Entry 1G9Y (X-ray diffraction, 2.05 A resolution); this record covers chains C and A of the 4 polymer chains in the assembly.

Chain C:
Molecule: 24-nt DNA strand
Sequence (24 nucleotides; row label = number of the first residue in the row):
   401 CGAAACTGTCTCACGACGTTTTGC
Ion coordination: Ca2+ site 1: DC414, DG415 (shared with Asp-20(A) of chain A; 1 residue of chain B; 2 residues of chain D); Ca2+ site 2: DC414 (shared with Gly-19(A) of chain A; 1 residue of chain B; 1 residue of chain D); Ca2+ site 3: DG415 (shared with Asp-20(A) of chain A; 1 residue of chain B; 1 residue of chain D)

Chain A:
Protein: DNA endonuclease I-crei
Source organism: Chlamydomonas reinhardtii
Notes: EC 3.1.-.-
UniProtKB: P05725 (DNE1_CHLRE); residue numbers follow UniProt; this construct covers 2-153
Amino-acid sequence (152 residues; row label = number of the first residue in the row):
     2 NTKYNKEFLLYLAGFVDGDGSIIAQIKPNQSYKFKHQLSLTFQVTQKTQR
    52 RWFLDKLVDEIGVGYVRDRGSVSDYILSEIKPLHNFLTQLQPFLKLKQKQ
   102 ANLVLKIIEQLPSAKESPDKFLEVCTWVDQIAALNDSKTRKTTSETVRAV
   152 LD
UniProt features mapped onto this chain:
  - region (Interaction with DNA): Gln-26 to Gln-38, Gln-44 to Gln-47, Arg-68 to Arg-70, Ser-138 to Thr-143
  - binding site (Mg(2+)): Gly-19, Asp-20
Ion coordination: Ca2+ site 1: Gly-19 (shared with 1 residue of chain B; DC414(C) of chain C; 1 residue of chain D); Ca2+ site 2: Asp-20 (shared with 1 residue of chain B; DC414(C), DG415(C) of chain C; 2 residues of chain D)
Reported in the primary citation:
  - Ca2+ coordination: Gly-19, Asp-20
  - catalytic residues: Asp-20
  - catalytic residues: Gln-47, Arg-51, Lys-98 (citing earlier work)

How chain C and chain A interact:
Contacting residue pairs (27; chain C residue first):
  DC401(C) / Ser-32(A)  phosphate contact
  DG402(C) / Ser-32(A)  hydrogen bond to the base
  DG402(C) / Tyr-33(A)  base contact
  DG402(C) / Lys-34(A)  hydrogen bond to the phosphate
  DG402(C) / Lys-116(A)  phosphate contact
  DA403(C) / Tyr-33(A)  hydrogen bond to the base
  DA403(C) / Gln-38(A)  base contact
  DA403(C) / Lys-116(A)  salt bridge to the phosphate
  DA404(C) / Tyr-33(A)  base contact
  DA404(C) / Gln-38(A)  hydrogen bond to the base
  DA404(C) / Ser-79(A)  phosphate contact
  DA404(C) / Glu-80(A)  phosphate contact
  DA404(C) / Ile-81(A)  hydrogen bond to the phosphate
  DA405(C) / Lys-28(A)  base contact
  DA405(C) / Tyr-66(A)  sugar contact
  DA405(C) / Ser-79(A)  phosphate contact
  DA405(C) / Glu-80(A)  phosphate contact
  DC406(C) / Tyr-66(A)  phosphate contact
  DT407(C) / Arg-68(A)  base contact
  DG408(C) / Arg-68(A)  hydrogen bond to the base
  DT409(C) / Arg-68(A)  hydrogen bond to the base
  DT409(C) / Arg-70(A)  hydrogen bond to the base
  DT411(C) / Lys-139(A)  phosphate contact
  DC412(C) / Lys-139(A)  hydrogen bond to the phosphate
  DA413(C) / Asp-137(A)  phosphate contact
  DA413(C) / Lys-139(A)  salt bridge to the phosphate
  DG415(C) / Asp-20(A)  phosphate contact
Also at the interface, not in a pair above, chain C (14 interface residues in all): DC410
Also at the interface, not in a pair above, chain A (16 interface residues in all): Thr-140

Summary:
14 residues of chain C face 16 of chain A across their interface; the contacts include 9 hydrogen bonds and 2
salt bridges. Polar contacts include DG402(C)/Ser-32(A), DA403(C)/Tyr-33(A) and DA404(C)/Gln-38(A). The paper
reports catalytic residues Asp-20(A), Gln-47(A) and Arg-51(A) among others; Ca2+ coordination by Gly-19(A) and
Asp-20(A).
Here chain C is a 24-nt DNA strand and chain A is DNA endonuclease I-crei (Chlamydomonas reinhardtii). Entry
1G9Y (Homing endonuclease I-crei / DNA substrate complex with calcium) was determined by X-ray diffraction
together with 1G9Z from the same study.
